Entry 5M7E (X-ray diffraction, 2.05 A resolution); this record covers chains C and E of the 6 polymer chains in the assembly.

== Chain C ==
Name: Tubulin alpha-1B chain
From: Bos taurus
Reference sequence: P81947 (TBA1B_BOVIN); residues 1-451 here = UniProt positions 1-451
Chain sequence (451 residues; row label = number of the first residue in the row):
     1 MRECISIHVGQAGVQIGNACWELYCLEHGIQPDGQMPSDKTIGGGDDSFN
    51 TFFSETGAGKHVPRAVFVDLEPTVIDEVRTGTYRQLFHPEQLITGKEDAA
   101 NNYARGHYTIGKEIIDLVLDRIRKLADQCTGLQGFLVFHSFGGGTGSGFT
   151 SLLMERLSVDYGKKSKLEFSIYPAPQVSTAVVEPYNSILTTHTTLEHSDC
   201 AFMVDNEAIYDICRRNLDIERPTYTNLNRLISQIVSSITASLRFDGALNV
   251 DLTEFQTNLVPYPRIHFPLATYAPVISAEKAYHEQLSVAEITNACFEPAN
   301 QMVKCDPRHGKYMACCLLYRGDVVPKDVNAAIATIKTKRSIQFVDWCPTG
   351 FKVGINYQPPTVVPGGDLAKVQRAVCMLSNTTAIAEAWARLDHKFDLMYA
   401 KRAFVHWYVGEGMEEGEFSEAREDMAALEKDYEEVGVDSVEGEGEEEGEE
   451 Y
Disordered / not traced: 441-451
Ion coordination: Ca2+: D39, T41, G44, E55
Residues lining bound ligands: GTP (guanosine-5'-triphosphate): G10, Q11, A12, Q15, I16, D69, D98, A99, A100, N101, S140, G142, G143, G144, T145, G146, I171, P173, V177, S178, T179, E183, N206, Y224, L227, N228, I231
What the authors report for this chain:
  - binding site for the ligand SD5: N101, S178

== Chain E ==
Name: Stathmin-4
From: Rattus norvegicus
Reference sequence: P63043 (STMN4_RAT), isoform P63043-3; residues 3-145 here correspond to UniProt positions 74-216 (UniProt number = residue number + 71)
Chain sequence (143 residues; each row starts with the number of its first residue):
     3 MADMEVIELNKCTSGQSFEVILKPPSFDGVPEFNASLPRRRDPSLEEIQK
    53 KLEAAEERRKYQEAELLKHLAEKREHEREVIQKAIEENNNFIKMAKEKLA
   103 QKMESNKENREAHLAAMLERLQEKDKHAEEVRKNKELKEEASR
Disordered / not traced: 3-5, 29-43, 144-145
Differences from the reference sequence: cloning artifact (3-4)
UniProt features mapped onto this chain:
  - modified residue: S19 (Phosphoserine)

== Chain C / chain E interface ==
Residue-residue contacts - 33 pairs, chain C then chain E:
  H107(C) - K104(E)
  H107(C) - M105(E)
  Y108(C) - K104(E)
  Y108(C) - M105(E)  hydrophobic
  Y108(C) - N108(E)
  T109(C) - R112(E)
  K112(C) - M105(E)
  E155(C) - L101(E)
  E155(C) - K104(E)  salt bridge
  R156(C) - L101(E)
  S158(C) - F93(E)
  S158(C) - I94(E)
  V159(C) - I94(E)
  V159(C) - A97(E)  hydrophobic
  V159(C) - K98(E)
  G162(C) - I94(E)
  K163(C) - N90(E)  hydrogen bond (backbone-side chain)
  K163(C) - F93(E)
  T193(C) - K104(E)
  E196(C) - F93(E)
  E196(C) - K100(E)  salt bridge
  H197(C) - F93(E)
  V409(C) - H115(E)  hydrogen bond (backbone-side chain)
  G410(C) - R112(E)
  G410(C) - H115(E)
  E411(C) - N108(E)  hydrogen bond (backbone-side chain)
  E411(C) - R112(E)  salt bridge
  G412(C) - N108(E)  hydrogen bond (backbone-side chain)
  G412(C) - N111(E)  hydrogen bond (backbone-side chain)
  G412(C) - R112(E)
  M413(C) - N108(E)
  E414(C) - S107(E)
  E414(C) - N111(E)  hydrogen bond
Other interface residues (no listed pair), chain C (20 interface residues in all): L152

== In short ==
Chain C and chain E form an interface of 20 and 14 residues respectively, with 6 hydrogen bonds and 3 salt
bridges. Polar pairs include E155(C)-K104(E), E196(C)-K100(E) and E411(C)-R112(E). Bound to chain C: GTP.
D39(C), T41(C), G44(C) and E55(C) coordinate Ca2+. From the paper: a binding site for the ligand SD5 at
N101(C) and S178(C).
Here chain C is Tubulin alpha-1B chain (Bos taurus) and chain E is Stathmin-4 (Rattus norvegicus). Entry 5M7E
(Tubulin-BKM120 complex) was determined by X-ray diffraction (same publication as 5M8D, 5JHA, 5JHB, 5M7G and
5M8G).
